PDB entry 6EH1 | electron microscopy, 7.25 A resolution (low resolution: residue-level contacts below are approximate; hydrogen-bond / salt-bridge calls are withheld) | chains A and D of the 4 polymer chains in the assembly

# Chain A
Molecule: structural protein VP1
From: Sacbrood virus
UniProtKB: A0A223FUL8 (A0A223FUL8_9VIRU); residues 33-243 here correspond to UniProt positions 788-998 (UniProt number = residue number + 755)
Sequence (211 residues; numbered 33 to 243; the number before each row is that of its first residue):
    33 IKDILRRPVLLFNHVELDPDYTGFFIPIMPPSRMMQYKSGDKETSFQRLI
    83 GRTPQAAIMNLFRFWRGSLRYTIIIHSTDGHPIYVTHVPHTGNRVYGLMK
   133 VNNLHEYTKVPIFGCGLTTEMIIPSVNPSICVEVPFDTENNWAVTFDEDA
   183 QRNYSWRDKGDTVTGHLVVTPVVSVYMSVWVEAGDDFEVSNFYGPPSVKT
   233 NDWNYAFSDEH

# Chain D
Molecule: minor capsid protein MiCP
From: Sacbrood virus
UniProtKB: Q9IGK7 (Q9IGK7_9VIRU); residues 1-26 here correspond to UniProt positions 304-329 (UniProt number = residue number + 303)
Sequence (26 residues; each row starts with the number of its first residue):
     1 DNPHRFLPANVSNRWNEYSSAYLPRV

# Chain A / chain D interface
Residue-residue contacts (7):
  Asp181(A) with His4(D)
  Gln183(A) with Asn2(D); His4(D); Arg5(D)
  Arg184(A) with His4(D)
  Asn185(A) with Arg5(D); Asn16(D)
Interface residues without a listed pair, chain A (5 interface residues in all): Glu180
Interface residues without a listed pair, chain D (7 interface residues in all): Phe6, Leu7, Tyr18

# Overview
Chain A and chain D form an interface of 5 and 7 residues respectively.
Here chain A is structural protein VP1 and chain D is minor capsid protein MiCP, both from Sacbrood virus.
Entry 6EH1 (Sacbrood virus of honeybee - expansion state II) was determined by electron microscopy, deposited
together with 5LSF, 5OYP, 6EGV, 6EGX and 6EIW.
